PDB entry 1QIP | X-ray diffraction, 1.72 A resolution | chains A and B

# Chain A (and B)
Molecule: Protein (lactoylglutathione lyase)
Organism: Homo sapiens
Notes: EC 4.4.1.5; chain B of this document is another copy of the same molecule, construct and numbering; everything in this record applies to it too
UniProt: Q04760 (LGUL_HUMAN); residues 1-183 here = UniProt positions 1-183
Amino-acid sequence (183 residues; each row starts with the number of its first residue):
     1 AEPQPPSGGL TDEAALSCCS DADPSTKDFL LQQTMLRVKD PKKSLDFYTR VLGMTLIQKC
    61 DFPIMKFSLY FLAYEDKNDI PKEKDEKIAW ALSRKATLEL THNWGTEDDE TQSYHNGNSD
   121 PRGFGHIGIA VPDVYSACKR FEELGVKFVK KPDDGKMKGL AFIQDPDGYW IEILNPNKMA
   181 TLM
Disordered / not traced: 1-7 (chain B: fully traced)
Construct notes: variant Glu110 (Ala in Q04760)
Curated features (UniProtKB/Swiss-Prot):
  - mutagenesis: Cys19 (C19A: No effect on NO-mediated modification. Impaired NO-mediated modification; when associated with A-20. Loss of NO-mediated modification; when associated with A-139)
Metal / ion sites: Zn2+ site 1: Gln33, Glu99 (shared with His126(B), Glu172(B) of chain B); Zn2+ site 2: His126, Glu172 (shared with Gln33(B), Glu99(B) of chain B)
Small-molecule neighbours:
  - S-P-nitrobenzyloxycarbonylglutathione (GNB), molecule 1: Met35, Arg37, Gln58, Cys60, Phe62, Phe67, Leu69, Phe71, Ile88, Ala91, Leu92, Thr101, Asn103
  - S-P-nitrobenzyloxycarbonylglutathione (GNB), molecule 2: Arg122, His126, Met157, Leu160, Phe162, Trp170, Glu172, Met179, Ala180, Leu182
Reported in the primary citation:
  - binding site for beta-mercaptoethanol: Cys60
  - binding site for S-P-nitrobenzyloxycarbonylglutathione: Arg37, Cys60, Ile88, Leu92, Thr101, Asn103, Arg122
  - Zn2+ coordination: Gln33, Glu99, His126, Glu172
  - conformationally variable residues (order/disorder transition, side-chain flip): Glu2 to Ser7, Glu99, Glu172
  - mutagenesis - M157A: decreased catalytic activity (citing earlier work)

# Interface between chain A and chain B
Residue-residue contacts (167):
  Gly8(A) - Trp104(B)
  Gly9(A) - Trp104(B)
  Leu10(A) - Lys42(B)
  Leu10(A) - Lys59(B)  hydrogen bond (backbone-side chain)
  Leu10(A) - Asp61(B)
  Leu10(A) - Tyr70(B)
  Thr11(A) - Lys59(B)
  Asp12(A) - Lys59(B)  salt bridge
  Ala15(A) - Leu45(B)
  Ala15(A) - Lys59(B)
  Ala15(A) - Tyr70(B)  hydrophobic
  Cys18(A) - Lys42(B)
  Cys18(A) - Leu45(B)
  Cys18(A) - Asp46(B)  hydrogen bond (backbone-backbone)
  Cys19(A) - Thr49(B)
  Cys19(A) - Leu56(B)  hydrophobic
  Ser20(A) - Thr49(B)  hydrogen bond (backbone-side chain)
  Ser20(A) - Arg50(B)
  Asp21(A) - Lys77(B)  salt bridge
  Ala22(A) - Gly53(B)
  Asp23(A) - Arg140(B)  salt bridge
  Ser25(A) - Arg140(B)  hydrogen bond
  Thr26(A) - Val51(B)
  Thr26(A) - Leu52(B)
  Thr26(A) - Gly53(B)
  Thr26(A) - Arg140(B)
  Lys27(A) - Pro132(B)
  Phe29(A) - Leu52(B)
  Phe29(A) - Tyr74(B)
  Phe29(A) - Ile129(B)  hydrophobic
  Phe29(A) - Ala130(B)
  Phe29(A) - Val131(B)  hydrophobic
  Phe29(A) - Pro132(B)
  Leu30(A) - Tyr74(B)  hydrophobic
  Leu30(A) - Ile129(B)
  Leu30(A) - Ala130(B)  hydrogen bond (backbone-backbone)
  Leu31(A) - Tyr74(B)
  Leu31(A) - Ala96(B)
  Leu31(A) - Leu98(B)  hydrophobic
  Leu31(A) - Gly128(B)
  Gln32(A) - Gly128(B)  hydrogen bond (backbone-backbone)
  Gln33(A) - His126(B)  hydrogen bond
  Gln33(A) - Ile127(B)
  Gln33(A) - Gly128(B)  hydrogen bond (backbone-backbone)
  Gln33(A) - Glu172(B)
  Thr34(A) - Thr34(B)  hydrogen bond
  Thr34(A) - Phe124(B)
  Thr34(A) - His126(B)
  Met35(A) - Phe124(B)
  Met35(A) - Gly125(B)  hydrogen bond (backbone-backbone)
  Met35(A) - His126(B)  hydrogen bond (backbone-backbone)
  Leu36(A) - Phe124(B)  hydrophobic
  Arg37(A) - Gly117(B)  hydrogen bond (side chain-backbone)
  Arg37(A) - Asn118(B)  hydrogen bond
  Arg37(A) - Arg122(B)
  Arg37(A) - Gly123(B)  hydrogen bond (side chain-backbone)
  Arg37(A) - Phe124(B)  hydrogen bond (side chain-backbone)
  Arg37(A) - Gly125(B)
  Pro41(A) - Leu10(B)  hydrophobic
  Lys42(A) - Leu10(B)
  Lys42(A) - Cys18(B)
  Leu45(A) - Ala15(B)
  Leu45(A) - Cys18(B)
  Asp46(A) - Cys18(B)  hydrogen bond (backbone-backbone)
  Thr49(A) - Cys18(B)
  Thr49(A) - Cys19(B)
  Thr49(A) - Ser20(B)  hydrogen bond (side chain-backbone)
  Arg50(A) - Ser20(B)
  Leu52(A) - Thr26(B)
  Leu52(A) - Phe29(B)
  Gly53(A) - Ala22(B)
  Gly53(A) - Thr26(B)
  Leu56(A) - Cys19(B)  hydrophobic
  Lys59(A) - Leu10(B)  hydrogen bond (side chain-backbone)
  Lys59(A) - Thr11(B)
  Lys59(A) - Asp12(B)  salt bridge
  Lys59(A) - Ala15(B)
  Asp61(A) - Asp12(B)
  Phe62(A) - Met157(B)  hydrophobic
  Met65(A) - Lys156(B)
  Met65(A) - Met157(B)  hydrophobic
  Tyr70(A) - Leu10(B)
  Tyr70(A) - Ala15(B)  hydrophobic
  Tyr74(A) - Phe29(B)
  Tyr74(A) - Leu30(B)  hydrophobic
  Tyr74(A) - Leu31(B)
  Asp85(A) - Ala180(B)
  Ile88(A) - Met179(B)
  Ile88(A) - Ala180(B)
  Ala89(A) - Pro176(B)
  Ala89(A) - Asn177(B)
  Leu92(A) - Leu174(B)
  Leu92(A) - Pro176(B)
  Leu92(A) - Met179(B)  hydrophobic
  Ser93(A) - Pro176(B)
  Ala96(A) - Leu31(B)
  Ala96(A) - Ala96(B)
  Glu99(A) - His126(B)  salt bridge
  Glu99(A) - Glu172(B)
  His102(A) - Gly8(B)
  Asn103(A) - Arg122(B)
  Trp104(A) - Gly8(B)
  Trp104(A) - Gly9(B)
  Gly105(A) - Ser7(B)  hydrogen bond (backbone-backbone)
  Glu107(A) - Ser7(B)
  Glu107(A) - Gly8(B)
  Asp108(A) - Pro6(B)
  Asp108(A) - Ser7(B)  hydrogen bond (side chain-backbone)
  Tyr114(A) - Arg122(B)
  His115(A) - Pro121(B)
  His115(A) - Arg122(B)  hydrogen bond (backbone-backbone)
  His115(A) - Gly123(B)
  Gly117(A) - Arg37(B)  hydrogen bond (backbone-side chain)
  Asn118(A) - Arg37(B)  hydrogen bond
  Pro121(A) - His115(B)
  Pro121(A) - Pro121(B)
  Arg122(A) - Arg37(B)
  Arg122(A) - Asn103(B)
  Arg122(A) - Tyr114(B)
  Arg122(A) - His115(B)  hydrogen bond (backbone-backbone)
  Gly123(A) - Arg37(B)  hydrogen bond (backbone-side chain)
  Gly123(A) - His115(B)
  Gly123(A) - Tyr169(B)  hydrogen bond (backbone-side chain)
  Phe124(A) - Thr34(B)
  Phe124(A) - Met35(B)
  Phe124(A) - Arg37(B)  hydrogen bond (backbone-side chain)
  Phe124(A) - Phe124(B)  hydrophobic
  Phe124(A) - Tyr169(B)
  Gly125(A) - Met35(B)  hydrogen bond (backbone-backbone)
  Gly125(A) - Arg37(B)
  His126(A) - Gln33(B)  hydrogen bond
  His126(A) - Thr34(B)
  His126(A) - Met35(B)  hydrogen bond (backbone-backbone)
  His126(A) - Glu99(B)  salt bridge
  Ile127(A) - Gln33(B)
  Ile127(A) - Thr34(B)
  Gly128(A) - Leu31(B)
  Gly128(A) - Gln32(B)  hydrogen bond (backbone-backbone)
  Gly128(A) - Gln33(B)  hydrogen bond (backbone-backbone)
  Ile129(A) - Phe29(B)  hydrophobic
  Ile129(A) - Leu30(B)
  Ile129(A) - Leu31(B)  hydrophobic
  Ala130(A) - Phe29(B)
  Ala130(A) - Leu30(B)  hydrogen bond (backbone-backbone)
  Ala130(A) - Gln32(B)
  Val131(A) - Phe29(B)  hydrophobic
  Pro132(A) - Asp28(B)
  Pro132(A) - Phe29(B)
  Arg140(A) - Asp23(B)  salt bridge
  Arg140(A) - Ser25(B)
  Arg140(A) - Thr26(B)
  Lys156(A) - Met65(B)
  Met157(A) - Met65(B)  hydrophobic
  Tyr169(A) - Gly123(B)  hydrogen bond (side chain-backbone)
  Tyr169(A) - Phe124(B)
  Glu172(A) - Gln33(B)
  Glu172(A) - Glu99(B)
  Leu174(A) - Gln33(B)
  Leu174(A) - Leu92(B)
  Pro176(A) - Ala89(B)
  Pro176(A) - Leu92(B)
  Pro176(A) - Ser93(B)
  Asn177(A) - Ala89(B)
  Met179(A) - Ile88(B)  hydrophobic
  Met179(A) - Leu92(B)  hydrophobic
  Ala180(A) - Asp85(B)
  Ala180(A) - Ile88(B)
Other interface residues (no listed pair), chain A (88 interface residues in all): Asp28, Val51, Met54, Ser68, Glu75, Lys95, Thr97, Leu98, Ala137, Phe141
Other interface residues (no listed pair), chain B (88 interface residues in all): Leu16, Asp21, Leu36, Pro41, Phe62, Ser68, Glu75, Lys95, Thr97, His102, Glu107, Ala137, Phe141

# Summary
The chain A/chain B interface involves 88 residues from each chain; the contacts include 34 hydrogen bonds and
7 salt bridges. Polar contacts include Asp12(A)-Lys59(B), Asp21(A)-Lys77(B) and Asp23(A)-Arg140(B). Bound to
chain A: S-P-nitrobenzyloxycarbonylglutathione. From the paper: a binding site for
S-P-nitrobenzyloxycarbonylglutathione at Arg37(A), Cys60(A) and Ile88(A) among others; M157A of chain A
reduces catalytic activity.
Chain A and chain B are both Protein (lactoylglutathione lyase) (Homo sapiens); the structure, Human
glyoxalase I complexed with S-P-nitrobenzyloxycarbonylglutathione, was determined by X-ray diffraction,
deposited together with 1QIN.
